Entry 4UJ3 (X-ray diffraction, 3.00 A resolution); this record covers chains A and C of the 3 polymer chains in the assembly.

# Chain A
Name: Ras-related protein rab-11A
Organism: Homo sapiens
Notes: fragment: gtpase domain
Reference sequence: P62491 (RB11A_HUMAN); numbering as in UniProt (aligned over 4-186)
Amino-acid sequence (187 residues; each row starts with the number of its first residue; numbering starts at 0):
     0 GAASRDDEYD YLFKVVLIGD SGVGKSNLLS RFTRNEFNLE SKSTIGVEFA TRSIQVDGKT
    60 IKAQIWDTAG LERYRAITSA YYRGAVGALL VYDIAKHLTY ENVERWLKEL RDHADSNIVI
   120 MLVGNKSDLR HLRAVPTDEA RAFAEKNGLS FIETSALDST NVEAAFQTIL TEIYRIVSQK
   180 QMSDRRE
Unresolved in the structure: 0-3, 180-186
Sequence notes: expression tag (0-3); engineered mutation L70 (Gln in P62491)
Swiss-Prot annotation at these positions:
  - motif: F36 to E47 (Switch 1), T67 to G86 (Switch 2)
  - binding site (GTP): S20, G21, V22, G23, K24, S25, N26, N37, L38, S40, S42, T43, G69, N124, K125, D127, A155, L156
  - binding site (Mg(2+)): S25, T43, D66
  - glycosylation: R4 (Microbial infection: N-beta-linked (GlcNAc) arginine)
  - mutagenesis: K13 (K13N: Abolishes SH3BP5-mediated guanine nucleotide exchange), V22 (V22M: Impairs protein folding), K24 (K24R: Impairs protein folding and decreases affinity for guanine nucleotides), S25 (S25N: Dominant-negative mutant (GDP-bound form). Induces increased number of binucleated cells, indicating defects in cytokinesis. Inhibits the transport of NPC1L1 to the plama membrane ...), F36 (F36A: Nearly abolishes SH3BP5-mediated guanine nucleotide exchange), L38 (L38A: Decreases SH3BP5-mediated guanine nucleotide exchange; L38P: Nearly abolishes SH3BP5-mediated guanine nucleotide exchange), S40 (S40F: Nearly abolishes SH3BP5-mediated guanine nucleotide exchange), K41 (K41A: Mildly decreases SH3BP5-mediated guanine nucleotide exchange; K41P: Abolishes SH3BP5-mediated guanine nucleotide exchange), I44 (I44A: Abolishes SH3BP5-mediated guanine nucleotide exchange), R82 (R82C: Decreases SH3BP5-mediated guanine nucleotide exchange), S154 (S154L: Impairs protein folding)
Ion coordination: Mg2+: S25, T43 (together with GMP-PNP)
Residues lining bound ligands: GMP-PNP (GNP; phosphoaminophosphonic acid-guanylate ester): D19, S20, G21, V22, G23, K24, S25, N26, F36, N37, L38, E39, S40, K41, S42, T43, T67, A68, G69, N124, K125, D127, L128, S154, A155, L156

# Chain C
Name: RAB11 family-interacting protein 3
Organism: Homo sapiens
Notes: fragment: c-terminal domain
Reference sequence: O75154 (RFIP3_HUMAN); residue numbers follow UniProt; this construct covers 695-756
Amino-acid sequence (66 residues; numbered 691 to 756; the number before each row is that of its first residue):
   691 GAASGAKSLF STAFSESLAA EISSVSRDEL MEAIQKQEEI NFRLQDYIDR IIVAIMETNP
   751 SILEVK
Unresolved in the structure: 691-719, 756
Sequence notes: expression tag (691-694)
Swiss-Prot annotation at these positions:
  - mutagenesis: Y737 (Y737S: Abolishes Rab11-binding), I738 (I738E: Abolishes Rab11-binding. Capable of binding to DYNC1LI1. Impaired trafficking towards the pericentrosomal endosomal recycling compartment (ERC)), D739 (D739A: Abolishes Rab11-binding), M746 (M746S: Abolishes Rab11-binding), E747 (E747A: Abolishes Rab11-binding)

# How chain A and chain C interact
Pairs across the interface (17; chain A residue first):
  R33(A) with V755(C)
  G45(A) with I742(C)
  V46(A) with I742(C); L753(C)
  E47(A) with L753(C)
  F48(A) with P750(C); L753(C), hydrogen bond (backbone-backbone); E754(C); V755(C), hydrogen bond (backbone-backbone)
  T50(A) with E754(C), hydrogen bond
  W65(A) with M746(C), hydrophobic; L753(C), hydrophobic
  R74(A) with D739(C)
  I76(A) with D739(C); I742(C), hydrophobic; V743(C), hydrophobic
  A79(A) with M746(C), hydrophobic
Other interface residues (no listed pair), chain A (11 interface residues in all): A49
Other interface residues (no listed pair), chain C (9 interface residues in all): I738

# Summary
The interface between chain A and chain C involves 11 residues on one side and 9 on the other; the contacts
include 3 hydrogen bonds. Polar contacts include T50(A)-E754(C), F48(A)-L753(C) and F48(A)-V755(C). Bound to
chain A: GMP-PNP.
Chain A is Ras-related protein rab-11A and chain C is RAB11 family-interacting protein 3, both from Homo
sapiens; the structure, Crystal structure of human Rab11-Rabin8-FIP3, was determined by X-ray diffraction
together with 4UJ4 and 4UJ5 from the same study.
